PDB entry 2UXB | X-ray diffraction, 3.10 A resolution | chains A and K of the 23 polymer chains in the assembly

Chain A:
Molecule: 16S ribosomal RNA
Organism: Thermus thermophilus
Sequence (1522 nucleotides; each row starts with the number of its first residue; note: 44 numbers in that range are skipped by the numbering (no residue carries them; nothing is unmodelled there); a row labelled like 189A-189L holds insertion residues (189A, then the next letters in order); numbering starts at 0):
     0 UUUGUUGGAG AGUUUGAUCC UGGCUCAGGG UGAACGCUGG CGGCGUGCCU AAGACAUGCA
    60 AGUCGUGCGG GCCG
    76 CGGGGUUUU
    88 ACUCCG
    96 UGGUCAGCGG CGGACGGGUG AGUAACGCGU GGGU
  129A G
   130 ACCUACCCGG AAGAGGGGGA CAACCCGGGG AAACUCGGGC UAAUCCCCCA UGUGGACCCG
189A-189L CCCCUUGGGGUG
   190 UGUCCAAAGG GCUUU
   216 GCCCGCUUCC GGAUGGGCCC GCGUCCCAUC AGCUAGUUGG UGGGGUAAUG GCCCACCAAG
   276 GCGACGACGG GUAGCCGGUC UGAGAGGAUG GCCGGCCACA GGGGCACUGA GACACGGGCC
   336 CCACUCCUAC GGGAGGCAGC AGUUAGGAAU CUUCCGCAAU GGGCGCAAGC CUGACGGAGC
   396 GACGCCGCUU GGAGGAAGAA GCCCUUCGGG GUGUAAACUC CUGA
   441 ACCCGGGACG AAACCCCC
   460 GA
   470 CGAGGGGA
   479 CUGACGGUAC CGGGGUAA
   498 UAGCGCCGGC CAACUCCGUG CCAGCAGCCG CGGUAAUACG GAGGGCGCGA GCGUUACCCG
   558 GAUUCACUGG GCGUAAAGGG CGUGUAGGCG GCCUGGGGCG UCCCAUGUGA AAGACCACGG
   618 CUCAACCGUG GGGGAGCGUG GGAUACGCUC AGGCUAGACG GUGGGAGAGG GUGGUGGAAU
   678 UCCCGGAGUA GCGGUGAAAU GCGCAGAUAC CGGGAGGAAC GCCGAUGGCG AAGGCAGCCA
   738 CCUGGUCCAC CCGUGACGCU GAGGCGCGAA AGCGUGGGGA GCAAACCGGA UUAGAUACCC
   798 GGGUAGUCCA CGCCCUAAAC GAUGCGCGCU AGGUCUCUGG GUCU
   848 CCUGGGGGCC GAAGCUAACG CGUUAAGCGC GCCGCCUGGG GAGUACGGCC GCAAGGCUGA
   908 AACUCAAAGG AAUUGACGGG GGCCCGCACA AGCGGUGGAG CAUGUGGUUU AAUUCGAAGC
   968 AACGCGAAGA ACCUUACCAG GCCUUGACAU GCUA
 1001A G
  1002 GGAACCCGGG UGAAAGCCUG GGGUGCCCC
1030A-1030D GCGA
  1031 GGGGAGCCCU AGCACAGGUG CUGCAUGGCC GUCGUCAGCU CGUGCCGUGA GGUGUUGGGU
  1091 UAAGUCCCGC AACGAGCGCA ACCCCCGCCG UUAGUUGCCA GCGGUUCGGC CGGGCACUCU
  1151 AACGGGACUG CCCGCG
  1168 AAAGCGGGAG GAAGGAGGGG ACGACGUCUG GUCAGCAUGG CCCUUACGGC CUGGGCGACA
  1228 CACGUGCUAC AAUGCCCACU ACAAAGCGAU GCCACCCGGC AACGGGGAGC UAAUCGCAAA
  1288 AAGGUGGGCC CAGUUCGGAU UGGGGUCUGC AACCCGACCC CAUGAAGCCG GAAUCGCUAG
  1348 UAAUCGCGGA UCAGCC
 1363A A
  1364 UGCCGCGGUG AAUACGUUCC CGGGCCUUGU ACACACCGCC CGUCACGCCA UGGGAGCGGG
  1424 CUCUACCCGA AGUCGCCGG
1442A-1442B GA
  1443 GCCUA
  1452 C
  1456 GGGCAGGCGC CGAGGGUAGG GCCCGUGACU GGGGCGAAGU CGUAACAAGG UAGCUGUACC
  1516 GGAAGGUGCG GCUGGAUCAC CUCCUUUCU
Not modelled in the structure: 0-4, 1535-1538

Chain K:
Molecule: Ribosomal protein S11
Organism: Thermus thermophilus
UniProtKB: P80376 (RS11_THET8); aligned to UniProt positions 1-128 over residues 2-129 (the alignment contains insertions or deletions, so no single offset holds)
Chain sequence (129 residues; each row starts with the number of its first residue):
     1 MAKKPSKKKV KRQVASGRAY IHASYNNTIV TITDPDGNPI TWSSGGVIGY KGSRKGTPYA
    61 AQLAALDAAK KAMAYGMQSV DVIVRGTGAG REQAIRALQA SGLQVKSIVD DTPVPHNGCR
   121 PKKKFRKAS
Not modelled in the structure: 1-10

How chain A and chain K interact:
Residue-residue contacts (75):
  A675(A) / Val-114(K)  hydrogen bond to the sugar
  A675(A) / Pro-115(K)  sugar contact
  A675(A) / His-116(K)  hydrogen bond to the base
  A676(A) / Pro-113(K)  sugar contact
  A676(A) / Val-114(K)  sugar contact
  A676(A) / Pro-115(K)  sugar contact
  A676(A) / Cys-119(K)  base contact
  U677(A) / Cys-119(K)  base contact
  G683(A) / Asn-38(K)  base contact
  G683(A) / Pro-39(K)  base contact
  A684(A) / Asn-38(K)  sugar contact
  A684(A) / Pro-39(K)  hydrogen bond to the sugar
  G685(A) / Pro-39(K)  sugar contact
  G685(A) / Ile-40(K)  phosphate contact
  G685(A) / Trp-42(K)  sugar contact
  U686(A) / Ile-40(K)  phosphate contact
  U686(A) / Trp-42(K)  base contact
  A687(A) / Lys-71(K)  salt bridge to the phosphate
  G688(A) / Ser-44(K)  hydrogen bond to the phosphate
  G688(A) / Gly-46(K)  sugar contact
  G688(A) / Val-47(K)  sugar contact
  C689(A) / Asn-27(K)  phosphate contact
  C689(A) / Ser-44(K)  hydrogen bond to the phosphate
  C689(A) / Gly-45(K)  hydrogen bond to the phosphate
  C689(A) / Gly-46(K)  hydrogen bond to the phosphate
  C689(A) / Lys-55(K)  salt bridge to the phosphate
  G690(A) / Asn-27(K)  hydrogen bond to the phosphate
  G690(A) / Lys-55(K)  hydrogen bond to the base
  G691(A) / Ser-24(K)  phosphate contact
  G691(A) / Asn-26(K)  hydrogen bond to the phosphate
  G691(A) / Lys-51(K)  base contact
  G691(A) / Gly-52(K)  base contact
  G691(A) / Lys-55(K)  hydrogen bond to the base
  U692(A) / Asn-26(K)  hydrogen bond to the phosphate
  U692(A) / Gly-52(K)  base contact
  U692(A) / Ser-53(K)  hydrogen bond to the base
  U692(A) / Lys-124(K)  salt bridge to the phosphate
  A694(A) / Ser-53(K)  hydrogen bond to the phosphate
  A695(A) / Gly-52(K)  phosphate contact
  A695(A) / Ser-53(K)  hydrogen bond to the phosphate
  A704(A) / Trp-42(K)  base contact
  A706(A) / His-22(K)  hydrogen bond to the phosphate
  A706(A) / Ile-29(K)  sugar contact
  A706(A) / Thr-31(K)  hydrogen bond to the sugar
  C707(A) / Tyr-20(K)  hydrogen bond to the phosphate
  C707(A) / Gly-37(K)  sugar contact
  C707(A) / Pro-39(K)  base contact
  C707(A) / Arg-85(K)  salt bridge to the phosphate
  C708(A) / Tyr-20(K)  hydrogen bond to the phosphate
  C708(A) / Gly-37(K)  sugar contact
  C708(A) / Asn-38(K)  sugar contact
  C708(A) / Arg-85(K)  salt bridge to the phosphate
  G714(A) / Cys-119(K)  base contact
  A715(A) / Gly-118(K)  base contact
  A716(A) / Asn-117(K)  base contact
  A716(A) / Gly-118(K)  sugar contact
  C717(A) / His-116(K)  sugar contact
  C717(A) / Asn-117(K)  sugar contact
  G718(A) / His-116(K)  stacking on the base
  G718(A) / Asn-117(K)  hydrogen bond to the sugar
  A777(A) / Cys-119(K)  base contact
  G778(A) / Cys-119(K)  sugar contact
  G778(A) / Arg-120(K)  hydrogen bond to the sugar
  C779(A) / Arg-120(K)  hydrogen bond to the sugar
  C779(A) / Pro-121(K)  phosphate contact
  C779(A) / Lys-122(K)  phosphate contact
  C779(A) / Lys-123(K)  phosphate contact
  A780(A) / Lys-122(K)  phosphate contact
  A780(A) / Lys-123(K)  hydrogen bond to the phosphate
  C796(A) / Lys-123(K)  salt bridge to the phosphate
  C797(A) / Lys-124(K)  phosphate contact
  G798(A) / Lys-122(K)  salt bridge to the phosphate
  G1523(A) / Lys-123(K)  salt bridge to the phosphate
  C1524(A) / Arg-120(K)  salt bridge to the phosphate
  G1525(A) / Arg-120(K)  salt bridge to the phosphate
Interface residues without a listed pair, chain A (37 interface residues in all): G674, U705, U1522
Interface residues without a listed pair, chain K (38 interface residues in all): Arg-18, Thr-33, Tyr-75, Arg-126

Overview:
The interface between chain A and chain K involves 37 residues on one side and 38 on the other; the contacts
include 23 hydrogen bonds, 10 salt bridges and 1 aromatic stacking contact. Among the polar pairs are
A675(A)/His-116(K), G690(A)/Lys-55(K) and G691(A)/Lys-55(K).
Here chain A is 16S ribosomal RNA and chain K is Ribosomal protein S11, both from Thermus thermophilus. Entry
2UXB (Crystal structure of an extended tRNA anticodon stem loop in complex with its cognate mRNA GGGU ...) was
determined by X-ray diffraction, deposited together with 2UXD and 2UXC.
